PDB entry 4DOT | X-ray diffraction, 1.96 A resolution | chain A

== Chain A ==
Name: Group XVI phospholipase A2
Organism: Homo sapiens
Notes: EC 3.1.1.-; fragment: HRASLS3 N-terminus
Reference sequence: P53816 (PAG16_HUMAN); residue numbers follow UniProt; this construct covers 1-132
Amino-acid sequence (140 residues; row label = number of the first residue in the row):
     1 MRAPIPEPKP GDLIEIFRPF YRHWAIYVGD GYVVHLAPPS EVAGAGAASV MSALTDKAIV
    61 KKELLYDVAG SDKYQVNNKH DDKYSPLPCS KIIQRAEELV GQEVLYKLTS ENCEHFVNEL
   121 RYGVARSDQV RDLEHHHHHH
Disordered / not traced: 1-5, 40-57, 126-140
Differences from the reference sequence: expression tag (133-140)
Curated features (UniProtKB/Swiss-Prot):
  - active site: H23, H35, C113 (Acyl-thioester intermediate)
  - mutagenesis: H23 (H23A: No effect on PPP2R1A-binding), P39 to K57 (Induces a major structural rearrangement accompanied by domain-swapping dimerization and changes in substrate-specificity), C113 (C113S: No effect on PPP2R1A-binding. Impaired ability to act as a host factor for picornaviruses)
Reported in the primary citation:
  - catalytic residues: H23, H35, C113
  - contacts within the chain: H23-C113, H23-H35 (hydrogen bond), H35-E63

== Summary ==
From UniProt: 3 active-site residues and 2 mutagenesis sites. The paper reports catalytic residues H23, H35
and C113; contacts within the chain involving H23, C113 and H35 among others.
Chain A is Group XVI phospholipase A2 (Homo sapiens); the structure, Crystal structure of human HRASLS3, was
determined by X-ray diffraction, deposited together with 4DPZ.
